PDB entry 1EO3 | X-ray diffraction, 2.00 A resolution | chains C and A of the 4 polymer chains in the assembly

== Chain C ==
Molecule: 11-nt DNA strand
Sequence (11 nucleotides; numbered 1 to 11; the number before each row is that of its first residue):
     1 CAAGAXATCT T
Not modelled in the structure: 1
Modified positions: TSP (3'-thio-thymidine-5'-phosphate) at position 6

== Chain A ==
Name: Type II restriction enzyme ecorv
Source organism: Escherichia coli
Notes: EC 3.1.21.4
Reference sequence: P04390 (T2E5_ECOLI); residues 2-245 here correspond to UniProt positions 1-244 (UniProt number = residue number - 1)
Sequence (245 residues; numbered 1 to 245; the number before each row is that of its first residue):
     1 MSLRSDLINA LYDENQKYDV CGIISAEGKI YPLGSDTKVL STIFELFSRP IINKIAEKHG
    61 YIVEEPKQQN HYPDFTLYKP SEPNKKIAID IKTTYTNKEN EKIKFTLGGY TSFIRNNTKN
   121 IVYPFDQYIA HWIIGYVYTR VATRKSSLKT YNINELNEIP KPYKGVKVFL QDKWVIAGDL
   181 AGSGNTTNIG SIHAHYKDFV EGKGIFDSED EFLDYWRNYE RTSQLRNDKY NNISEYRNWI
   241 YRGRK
Not modelled in the structure: 1, 144, 154-155
Ion coordination: Mg2+ site 1: Glu45, Asp74; Mg2+ site 2 near Asp74 (its only coordinating residue here)

== Chain C / chain A interface ==
Pairs across the interface (32; chain C residue first):
  DG4(C) - Asn70(A)  base contact
  DA5(C) - Asn70(A)  hydrogen bond to the base
  DA5(C) - Thr111(A)  hydrogen bond to the phosphate
  DA5(C) - Ser112(A)  phosphate contact
  DA5(C) - Lys119(A)  salt bridge to the phosphate
  DA5(C) - Asn120(A)  phosphate contact
  TSP_6(C) - Gln69(A)  sugar contact
  TSP_6(C) - Asn70(A)  sugar contact
  TSP_6(C) - His71(A)  sugar contact
  TSP_6(C) - Gly109(A)  phosphate contact
  TSP_6(C) - Ser112(A)  hydrogen bond to the phosphate
  TSP_6(C) - Phe113(A)  phosphate contact
  TSP_6(C) - Asn120(A)  sugar contact
  TSP_6(C) - Thr186(A)  base contact
  DA7(C) - Asp90(A)  phosphate contact
  DA7(C) - Lys92(A)  salt bridge to the phosphate
  DA7(C) - Gly108(A)  phosphate contact
  DA7(C) - Thr186(A)  base contact
  DT8(C) - Thr37(A)  phosphate contact
  DT8(C) - Ile91(A)  phosphate contact
  DT8(C) - Lys92(A)  salt bridge to the phosphate
  DT8(C) - Thr93(A)  hydrogen bond to the phosphate
  DT8(C) - Thr106(A)  base contact
  DT8(C) - Ser183(A)  base contact
  DT8(C) - Thr186(A)  hydrogen bond to the base
  DT8(C) - Asn188(A)  base contact
  DC9(C) - Thr37(A)  hydrogen bond to the phosphate
  DC9(C) - Thr94(A)  hydrogen bond to the phosphate
  DC9(C) - Tyr95(A)  hydrogen bond to the phosphate
  DC9(C) - Gly182(A)  hydrogen bond to the base
  DC9(C) - Ser183(A)  base contact
  DT10(C) - Tyr95(A)  hydrogen bond to the phosphate
Interface residues without a listed pair, chain A (24 interface residues in all): Ser41, Lys104

== Summary ==
7 residues of chain C face 24 of chain A across their interface, with 10 hydrogen bonds and 3 salt bridges.
Polar contacts include DA5(C)-Asn70(A), DT8(C)-Thr186(A) and DC9(C)-Gly182(A). Glu45(A) and Asp74(A) form the
Mg2+ site 1.
Here chain C is an 11-nt DNA strand and chain A is Type II restriction enzyme ecorv (Escherichia coli). Entry
1EO3 (Inhibition of ecorv endonuclease by deoxyribo-3'-S-phosphorothiolates: A high resolution X-ray
crystallographic study) was determined by X-ray diffraction, deposited together with 1EO4 and 1EON.
